Entry 8PRK (X-ray diffraction, 1.85 A resolution); this record covers chains A and B.

# Chain A
Protein: Protein (inorganic pyrophosphatase)
Source organism: Saccharomyces cerevisiae
Notes: EC 3.6.1.1
UniProtKB: P00817 (IPYR_YEAST); residues 0-286 here correspond to UniProt positions 1-287 (UniProt number = residue number + 1)
Sequence (287 residues; numbered 0 to 286; the number before each row is that of its first residue; numbering starts at 0):
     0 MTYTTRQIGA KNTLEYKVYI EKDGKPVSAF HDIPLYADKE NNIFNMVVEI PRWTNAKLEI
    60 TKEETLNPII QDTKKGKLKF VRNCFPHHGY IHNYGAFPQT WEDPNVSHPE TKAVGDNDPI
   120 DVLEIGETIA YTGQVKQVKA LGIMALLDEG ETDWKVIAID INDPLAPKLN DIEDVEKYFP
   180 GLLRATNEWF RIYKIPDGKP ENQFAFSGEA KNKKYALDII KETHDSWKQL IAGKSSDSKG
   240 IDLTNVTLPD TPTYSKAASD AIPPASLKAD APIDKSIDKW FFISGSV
Unresolved in the structure: 0, 283-286
Sequence notes: engineered mutation K78 (Arg79 in P00817)
Bound ions: Mn2+ site 1: D115, D120, D152 (together with phosphate ion); Mn2+ site 2: D120 (together with phosphate ion); Mn2+ site 3: D147, D152 (together with phosphate ion)
Swiss-Prot annotation at these positions:
  - active site: Y89 (Proton donor)
  - binding site (Mg(2+)): D115, D120, D152
  - modified residue: T64 (Phosphothreonine), T250 (Phosphothreonine), S265 (Phosphoserine), S285 (Phosphoserine)
  - cross-link (Glycyl lysine isopeptide (Lys-Gly)): K238 (interchain with G-Cter in ubiquitin), K278 (interchain with G-Cter in ubiquitin)

# Chain B
Protein: Protein (inorganic pyrophosphatase)
Source organism: Saccharomyces cerevisiae
Notes: EC 3.6.1.1
UniProtKB: P00817 (IPYR_YEAST); residues 1000-1286 here correspond to UniProt positions 1-287 (UniProt number = residue number - 999)
Sequence (287 residues; numbered 1000 to 1286; the number before each row is that of its first residue):
  1000 MTYTTRQIGA KNTLEYKVYI EKDGKPVSAF HDIPLYADKE NNIFNMVVEI PRWTNAKLEI
  1060 TKEETLNPII QDTKKGKLKF VRNCFPHHGY IHNYGAFPQT WEDPNVSHPE TKAVGDNDPI
  1120 DVLEIGETIA YTGQVKQVKA LGIMALLDEG ETDWKVIAID INDPLAPKLN DIEDVEKYFP
  1180 GLLRATNEWF RIYKIPDGKP ENQFAFSGEA KNKKYALDII KETHDSWKQL IAGKSSDSKG
  1240 IDLTNVTLPD TPTYSKAASD AIPPASLKAD APIDKSIDKW FFISGSV
Unresolved in the structure: 1000, 1283-1286
Sequence notes: engineered mutation K1078 (Arg79 in P00817)
Bound ions: Mn2+ site 1: D1115, D1120, D1152 (together with phosphate ion); Mn2+ site 2: D1120 (together with phosphate ion); Mn2+ site 3: D1147, D1152 (together with phosphate ion)
Swiss-Prot annotation at these positions:
  - active site: Y1089 (Proton donor)
  - binding site (Mg(2+)): D1115, D1120, D1152
  - modified residue: T1064 (Phosphothreonine), T1250 (Phosphothreonine), S1265 (Phosphoserine), S1285 (Phosphoserine)
  - cross-link (Glycyl lysine isopeptide (Lys-Gly)): K1238 (interchain with G-Cter in ubiquitin), K1278 (interchain with G-Cter in ubiquitin)

# How chain A and chain B interact
Pairs across the interface (39):
  R51(A) with D1277(B), hydrogen bond (side chain-backbone)
  W52(A) with N1082(B); H1087(B); D1277(B); W1279(B)
  N82(A) with W1052(B)
  F84(A) with P1179(B); G1180(B); L1181(B), hydrophobic; A1184(B), hydrophobic
  P85(A) with P1085(B)
  H87(A) with W1052(B); H1087(B), hydrogen bond
  I90(A) with W1279(B)
  E126(A) with D1277(B); K1278(B)
  T127(A) with K1274(B); D1277(B)
  I128(A) with K1274(B), hydrogen bond (backbone-side chain); D1277(B), hydrogen bond (backbone-side chain)
  Y177(A) with F1281(B)
  F178(A) with F1281(B), hydrophobic
  P179(A) with F1084(B); F1281(B)
  G180(A) with F1084(B)
  L181(A) with F1084(B), hydrophobic
  A184(A) with F1084(B), hydrophobic
  D277(A) with R1051(B), hydrogen bond (backbone-side chain); W1052(B); E1126(B); T1127(B); I1128(B), hydrogen bond (side chain-backbone)
  K278(A) with E1126(B)
  W279(A) with W1052(B); I1090(B)
  F281(A) with Y1177(B); F1178(B), hydrophobic; P1179(B); L1181(B), hydrophobic

# Overview
20 residues of chain A face 21 of chain B across their interface, with 6 hydrogen bonds. Among the polar pairs
are R51(A)-D1277(B), H87(A)-H1087(B) and I128(A)-K1274(B).
Both chains are Protein (inorganic pyrophosphatase) (Saccharomyces cerevisiae). Entry 8PRK (The R78K and D117E
active site variants of saccharomyces cerevisiae soluble inorganic pyrophosphatase: structural studies and
...) was determined by X-ray diffraction (same publication as 117E).
